Entry 7M7M (X-ray diffraction, 1.46 A resolution); this record covers chains A and T of the 3 polymer chains in the assembly.

# Chain A
Protein: DNA polymerase eta
From: Homo sapiens
Notes: EC 2.7.7.7
UniProtKB: Q9Y253 (POLH_HUMAN); residues 1-432 here = UniProt positions 1-432
Chain sequence (435 residues; row label = number of the first residue in the row; numbers below 1 keep their minus sign (Gly-2 is residue -2)):
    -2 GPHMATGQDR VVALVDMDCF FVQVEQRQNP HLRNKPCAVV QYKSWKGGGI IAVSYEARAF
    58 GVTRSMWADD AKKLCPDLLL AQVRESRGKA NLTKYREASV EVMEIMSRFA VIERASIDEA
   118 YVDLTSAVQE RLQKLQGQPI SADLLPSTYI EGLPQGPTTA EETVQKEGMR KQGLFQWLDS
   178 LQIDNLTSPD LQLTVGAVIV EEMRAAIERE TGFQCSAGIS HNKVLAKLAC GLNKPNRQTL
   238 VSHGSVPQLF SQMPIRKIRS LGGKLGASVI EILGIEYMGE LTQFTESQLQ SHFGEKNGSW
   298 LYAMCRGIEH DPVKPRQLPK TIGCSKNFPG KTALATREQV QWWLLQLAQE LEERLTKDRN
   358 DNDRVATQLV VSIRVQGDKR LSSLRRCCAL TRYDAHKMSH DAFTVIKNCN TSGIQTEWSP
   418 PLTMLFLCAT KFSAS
Unresolved in the structure: 154-161, 411-412
Differences from the reference sequence: expression tag (-2 to 0)
Ion coordination: Mg2+ site 1: Asp13, Met14, Asp115 (together with DZ4); Mg2+ site 2: Asp13, Asp115, Glu116 (together with DZ4) (shared with 1 residue of chain P)
Ligand contacts:
  - DZ4 (2'-deoxy-5'-O-[(R)-hydroxy{[(R)-hydroxy(phosphonooxy)phosphoryl]amino}phosphoryl]adenosine), molecule 1: Asp13, Met14, Asp15, Cys16, Phe17, Phe18, Ile48, Ala49, Tyr52, Arg55, Arg61, Ile114, Asp115, Glu116, Lys231
  - DZ4, molecule 2: Ser257, Leu262, Lys293, Asn294, Trp297
UniProt features mapped onto this chain:
  - binding site (Mg(2+)): Asp13, Met14, Asp115, Glu116
  - binding site (Mn(2+)): Asp13, Met14, Asp115, Glu116
  - binding site (a 2'-deoxyribonucleoside 5'-triphosphate): Arg61
  - natural variant: Val37 (deletion: In XPV), Leu75 (deletion: In XPV), Arg93 (R93P: In XPV), Arg111 (R111H: In XPV), Thr122 (T122P: In XPV), Gly153 (G153D: In a breast cancer sample), Thr191 (T191P: In XPV), Gly263 (G263V: In XPV), Val266 (V266D: In XPV), Gly295 (G295R: In XPV), Arg361 (R361S: In XPV)
  - mutagenesis: Tyr52 (Y52A/F: Reduces DNA polymerase activity; Y52E: Reduces DNA polymerase activity. Increases fidelity of replication and reduces translesion bypass), Arg61 (R61A: Reduces enzymatic activity by two-thirds), Ser62 (S62G: Increased DNA polymerase activity and translesion bypass compared to wild-type), Ala68 (A68S/V: Severe reduction in thymine dimer translesion bypass), Asn324 to Pro326 (Reduces binding to chromatin and to monoubiquitinated PCNA. Abolishes binding to monoubiquitinated PCNA; when associated with 705-E--H-713 Del)

# Chain T
Molecule: 12-nt DNA strand
Sequence (12 nucleotides; row label = number of the first residue in the row):
     2 CATTTTGACG CT

# How chain A and chain T interact
Pairs across the interface - 37 pairs, chain A then chain T:
  Gln38(A) - DT5(T)  hydrogen bond to the base
  Gln38(A) - DT6(T)  sugar contact
  Tyr39(A) - DT5(T)  phosphate contact
  Tyr39(A) - DT6(T)  hydrogen bond to the phosphate
  Trp42(A) - DA3(T)  stacking on the base
  Ser62(A) - DT4(T)  sugar contact
  Trp64(A) - DA3(T)  phosphate contact
  Trp64(A) - DT4(T)  sugar contact
  Lys86(A) - DT7(T)  salt bridge to the phosphate
  Ala87(A) - DT6(T)  sugar contact
  Leu89(A) - DT6(T)  phosphate contact
  Arg93(A) - DT7(T)  salt bridge to the phosphate
  Arg93(A) - DG8(T)  salt bridge to the phosphate
  Lys293(A) - DG11(T)  sugar contact
  Lys311(A) - DC10(T)  salt bridge to the phosphate
  Arg313(A) - DA9(T)  salt bridge to the phosphate
  Pro316(A) - DA9(T)  phosphate contact
  Lys317(A) - DA9(T)  hydrogen bond to the phosphate
  Lys317(A) - DC10(T)  salt bridge to the phosphate
  Thr318(A) - DG8(T)  sugar contact
  Thr318(A) - DA9(T)  hydrogen bond to the phosphate
  Ile319(A) - DG8(T)  phosphate contact
  Gly320(A) - DT7(T)  sugar contact
  Gly320(A) - DG8(T)  hydrogen bond to the phosphate
  Cys321(A) - DT7(T)  phosphate contact
  Ser322(A) - DT6(T)  sugar contact
  Ser322(A) - DT7(T)  hydrogen bond to the phosphate
  Lys323(A) - DT6(T)  salt bridge to the phosphate
  Asn324(A) - DT5(T)  sugar contact
  Asn324(A) - DT6(T)  hydrogen bond to the phosphate
  Pro326(A) - DC2(T)  phosphate contact
  Pro326(A) - DA3(T)  base contact
  Gly327(A) - DC2(T)  hydrogen bond to the phosphate
  Gly327(A) - DA3(T)  phosphate contact
  Thr329(A) - DA3(T)  base contact
  Arg351(A) - DT7(T)  salt bridge to the phosphate
  Arg351(A) - DG8(T)  salt bridge to the phosphate
Interface residues without a listed pair, chain A (28 interface residues in all): Ile48, Leu315, Glu347
Interface residues without a listed pair, chain T (11 interface residues in all): DC12

# Summary
28 residues of chain A face 11 of chain T across their interface, with 8 hydrogen bonds, 9 salt bridges and 1
aromatic stacking contact. Among the polar pairs are Gln38(A)-DT5(T), Tyr39(A)-DT6(T) and Lys317(A)-DA9(T).
Chain A binds compound DZ4.
Here chain A is DNA polymerase eta (Homo sapiens) and chain T is a 12-nt DNA strand. Entry 7M7M (Human DNA Pol
eta with rA-ended primer and dAMPNPP) was determined by X-ray diffraction, deposited together with 7M7L, 7M7N,
7M7O, 7M7P, 7M7Q, 7M7R and 19 further entries.
